PDB entry 7PBE | X-ray diffraction, 3.00 A resolution | chains C and D of the 5 polymer chains in the assembly

[Chain C]
Protein: Spike protein S1
UniProtKB: P0DTC2 (SPIKE_SARS2); residues 1-9 here correspond to UniProt positions 269-277 (UniProt number = residue number + 268)
Amino-acid sequence (9 residues; each row starts with the number of its first residue):
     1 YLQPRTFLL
Reported in the primary citation:
  - conformationally variable residues: Arg5
  - mutagenesis - P4L: abolished binding to Human T-cell Receptor YLQ36, alpha chain (chain D)
  - mutagenesis - P4L: abolished signaling with Human T-cell Receptor YLQ36, alpha chain (chain D)
  - mutagenesis - P4L: unchanged binding to MHC class I antigen

[Chain D]
Protein: Human T-cell Receptor YLQ36, alpha chain
Organism: Homo sapiens
Amino-acid sequence (203 residues; row label = number of the first residue in the row):
     1 RKEVEQDPGPFNVPEGATVAFNCTYSNSASQSFFWYRQDCRLEPKLIMSV
    51 YSSGNEDGRFTAQLNRASQYISLLIRDSKLSDSATYLCVVNINTDKLIFG
   101 TGTRLQVFPNIQNPDPAVYQLRDSKSSDKSVCLFTDFDSQTNVSQSKDSD
   151 VYITDKCVLDMRSMDFKSNSAVAWSNKSDFACANAFNNSIIPEDTFFPSP
   201 ESS
Disordered / not traced: 1-2, 202-203
Disulfide bonds: Cys23-Cys88, Cys132-Cys182

[Chain C / chain D interface]
Residue-residue contacts (11):
  Tyr1(C) - Ala29(D)
  Gln3(C) - Gln31(D)  hydrogen bond
  Pro4(C) - Gln31(D)
  Pro4(C) - Asn93(D)
  Pro4(C) - Thr94(D)
  Pro4(C) - Asp95(D)  hydrogen bond (backbone-backbone)
  Arg5(C) - Gln31(D)  hydrogen bond (backbone-side chain)
  Arg5(C) - Ser32(D)  hydrogen bond
  Arg5(C) - Asn91(D)
  Arg5(C) - Asp95(D)  salt bridge
  Thr6(C) - Asp95(D)  hydrogen bond (backbone-side chain)
Interface features reported in the paper:
  - specific contacts: Arg5(C)-Ser32(D) (hydrogen bond)
  - interface residues, chain C: Pro4(C), Arg5(C), Thr6(C)

[In short]
The interface between chain C and chain D involves 5 residues on one side and 7 on the other; the contacts
include 5 hydrogen bonds and 1 salt bridge. Polar pairs include Arg5(C)-Asp95(D), Gln3(C)-Gln31(D) and
Arg5(C)-Gln31(D). The authors report a hydrogen bond between Arg5(C) and Ser32(D). From the paper: P4L of
chain C abolishes binding to Human T-cell Receptor YLQ36, alpha chain (chain D); interface residues Pro4(C),
Arg5(C) and Thr6(C).
Here chain C is Spike protein S1 and chain D is Human T-cell Receptor YLQ36, alpha chain (Homo sapiens). Entry
7PBE (Emergence of immune escape at dominant SARS-CoV-2 killer T-cell epitope) was determined by X-ray
diffraction, deposited together with 7P3D and 7P3E.
